PDB entry 1CKK | solution NMR | chains A and B

[Chain A]
Protein: Calmodulin-1
Organism: Xenopus laevis
UniProt: P0DP33 (CALM1_XENLA); residues 1-148 here correspond to UniProt positions 2-149 (UniProt number = residue number + 1)
Chain sequence (148 residues; row label = number of the first residue in the row):
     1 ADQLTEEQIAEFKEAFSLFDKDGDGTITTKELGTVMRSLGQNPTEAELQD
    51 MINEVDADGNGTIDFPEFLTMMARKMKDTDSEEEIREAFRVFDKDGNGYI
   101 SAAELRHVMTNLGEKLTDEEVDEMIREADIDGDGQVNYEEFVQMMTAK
Metal / ion sites: Ca2+ site 1: Asp20, Asp22, Asp24, Thr26, Glu31; Ca2+ site 2: Asp56, Asp58, Asn60, Thr62, Asp64, Glu67; Ca2+ site 3: Asp93, Asp95, Asn97, Tyr99, Glu104; Ca2+ site 4: Asp129, Asp131, Asp133, Gln135, Glu140
Curated features (UniProtKB/Swiss-Prot):
  - binding site (Ca(2+)): Asp20, Asp22, Asp24, Thr26, Glu31, Asp56, Asp58, Asn60, Thr62, Glu67, Asp93, Asp95, Asn97, Tyr99, Glu104, Asp129, Asp131, Asp133, Gln135, Glu140
  - modified residue: Ala1 (N-acetylalanine), Lys115 (N6,N6,N6-trimethyllysine)
What the authors report for this chain:
  - conformationally variable residues (order/disorder transition): Lys75 to Glu82

[Chain B]
Protein: Calcium/calmodulin-dependent protein kinase kinase 1
Organism: Rattus norvegicus
Notes: EC 2.7.11.17; fragment: calmodulin binding domain
UniProt: P97756 (KKCC1_RAT); residues 1-26 here correspond to UniProt positions 438-463 (UniProt number = residue number + 437)
Chain sequence (26 residues; row label = number of the first residue in the row):
     1 VKLIPSWTTVILVKSMLRKRSFGNPF
Curated features (UniProtKB/Swiss-Prot):
  - region: Val1 to Phe26 (Calmodulin-binding)
  - modified residue: Ser21 (Phosphoserine)
What the authors report for this chain:
  - contacts within the chain: Met16-Phe22 (hydrophobic contact)
  - post-translational modification sites: Ser21 (citing earlier work)

[How chain A and chain B interact]
Pairs across the interface (65; chain A residue first):
  Glu11(A) - Ser15(B)
  Glu11(A) - Arg18(B)
  Glu14(A) - Lys14(B)
  Glu14(A) - Arg18(B)
  Ala15(A) - Lys14(B)
  Leu18(A) - Lys14(B)
  Phe19(A) - Val10(B)
  Phe19(A) - Ile11(B)
  Ile27(A) - Trp7(B)
  Leu32(A) - Trp7(B)
  Met36(A) - Pro5(B)
  Met36(A) - Val10(B)
  Pro43(A) - Ile4(B)
  Thr44(A) - Ile4(B)
  Met51(A) - Ile4(B)
  Met51(A) - Pro5(B)
  Met51(A) - Ser6(B)
  Met51(A) - Trp7(B)
  Ile52(A) - Trp7(B)
  Val55(A) - Trp7(B)
  Ile63(A) - Trp7(B)
  Phe68(A) - Ile11(B)
  Met71(A) - Trp7(B)
  Met71(A) - Thr8(B)
  Met72(A) - Thr8(B)
  Met72(A) - Ile11(B)
  Met72(A) - Phe26(B)
  Lys75(A) - Thr8(B)
  Met76(A) - Phe26(B)
  Asp80(A) - Ser6(B)
  Asp80(A) - Thr8(B)
  Glu84(A) - Leu12(B)
  Glu84(A) - Phe26(B)
  Ile85(A) - Leu12(B)
  Glu87(A) - Lys2(B)
  Glu87(A) - Ser6(B)
  Glu87(A) - Thr9(B)
  Ala88(A) - Thr9(B)
  Ala88(A) - Leu12(B)
  Ala88(A) - Val13(B)
  Val91(A) - Val13(B)
  Phe92(A) - Val13(B)
  Phe92(A) - Met16(B)
  Leu105(A) - Phe22(B)
  Val108(A) - Val13(B)
  Val108(A) - Leu17(B)
  Met109(A) - Leu17(B)
  Leu112(A) - Val13(B)
  Leu112(A) - Lys14(B)
  Leu112(A) - Leu17(B)
  Leu116(A) - Lys19(B)
  Glu120(A) - Lys19(B)
  Glu120(A) - Arg20(B)
  Glu123(A) - Arg20(B)
  Met124(A) - Met16(B)
  Met124(A) - Arg20(B)
  Met124(A) - Ser21(B)
  Met124(A) - Phe22(B)
  Ile125(A) - Phe22(B)
  Glu127(A) - Ser21(B)
  Glu127(A) - Phe22(B)
  Phe141(A) - Met16(B)
  Met144(A) - Phe22(B)
  Met145(A) - Leu12(B)
  Met145(A) - Asn24(B)
Also at the interface, not in a pair above, chain A (46 interface residues in all): Gln3, Glu7, Asn42, Glu47, Glu54, Glu114, Ala128
Also at the interface, not in a pair above, chain B (25 interface residues in all): Leu3, Gly23, Pro25
Interface features reported in the paper:
  - pairs named by the authors: Ile27(A)-Trp7(B), Ile63(A)-Trp7(B), Met72(A)-Phe26(B), Met76(A)-Phe26(B), Ser21(B)-Glu127(A)
  - interface residues, chain A: Glu14(A), Glu120(A), Glu123(A), Glu127(A)
  - interface residues, chain B: Arg18(B), Lys19(B), Arg20(B)
  - hot spots on chain B (mutagenesis) - F22D, F26D: abolished binding to Calmodulin-1 (chain A)

[Summary]
46 residues of chain A and 25 residues of chain B are in contact. The authors report contacts between Ile27(A)
and Trp7(B), Ile63(A) and Trp7(B) and Met72(A) and Phe26(B) among others. From the paper: F22D and F26D of
chain B abolish binding to Calmodulin-1 (chain A); interface residues Glu14(A), Glu120(A) and Arg18(B) among
others.
Here chain A is Calmodulin-1 (Xenopus laevis) and chain B is Calcium/calmodulin-dependent protein kinase
kinase 1 (Rattus norvegicus). Entry 1CKK (Calmodulin/rat CA2+/calmodulin dependent protein kinase fragment)
was determined by solution NMR.
